PDB entry 4LEV | X-ray diffraction, 1.95 A resolution | chain A

[Chain A]
Name: Cyclic GMP-AMP synthase
Organism: Homo sapiens
Notes: EC 2.7.7.-; fragment: human cGAS catalytic domain
UniProtKB: Q8N884 (CGAS_HUMAN); numbering as in UniProt (aligned over 157-522)
Chain sequence (369 residues; numbered 154 to 522; the number before each row is that of its first residue):
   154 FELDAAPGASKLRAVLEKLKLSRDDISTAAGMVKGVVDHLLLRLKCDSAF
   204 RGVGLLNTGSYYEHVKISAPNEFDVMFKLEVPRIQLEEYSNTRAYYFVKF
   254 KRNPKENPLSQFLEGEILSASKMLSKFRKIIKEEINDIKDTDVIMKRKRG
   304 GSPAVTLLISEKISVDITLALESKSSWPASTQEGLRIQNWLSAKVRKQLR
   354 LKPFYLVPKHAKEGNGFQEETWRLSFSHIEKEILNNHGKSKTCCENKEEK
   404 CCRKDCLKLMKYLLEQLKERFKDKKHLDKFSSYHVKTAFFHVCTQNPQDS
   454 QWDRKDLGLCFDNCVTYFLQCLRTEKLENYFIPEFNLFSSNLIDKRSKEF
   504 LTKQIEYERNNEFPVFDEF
Modified / non-standard residues: Mse185, Mse229, Mse276, Mse298, Mse413 (selenomethionine; parent Met)
Construct notes: expression tag (154-156)
Bound ions: Zn2+: His390, Cys396, Cys397, Cys404
Swiss-Prot annotation at these positions:
  - region: Lys384 to Lys407 (DNA-binding)
  - motif: Leu169 to Leu174 (Nuclear export signal), Asp295 to Ser305 (Nuclear localization signal), Lys299 to Arg302 (KRKR-loop), Lys427 to His429 (KKH-loop)
  - binding site (GTP): Thr211, Asp319, Arg376 to Glu383
  - binding site (ATP): Ser213, Glu225 to Asp227, Ser380 to Glu383, Lys414, Ser435 to Lys439
  - binding site (Mg(2+)): Glu225, Asp227, Asp319
  - binding site (2',3'-cGAMP): Asp227, Asp319, Lys362, Arg376
  - binding site (Zn(2+)): His390, Cys396, Cys397, Cys404
  - site: Asp157, Ala158 (Cleavage), Lys187 (Important for preferential detection of curved long DNA), Leu195 (Important for preferential detection of curved long DNA), Arg255 (Arginine-anchor), Asp319, Ile320 (Cleavage)
  - modified residue: Asp191 (PolyADP-ribosyl aspartic acid), Asn210 (Microbial infection: Deamidated asparagine), Ser213 (Phosphoserine), Tyr215 (Phosphotyrosine), Glu286 (5-glutamyl polyglutamate), Ser305 (Phosphoserine), Glu314 (5-glutamyl glutamate), Lys384 (N6-acetyllysine), Asn389 (Microbial infection: Deamidated asparagine), Lys392 (N6-acetyllysine), Lys394 (N6-acetyllysine), Lys414 (N6-acetyllysine), Ser434 (Phosphoserine), Ser435 (Phosphoserine), Gln451 (Microbial infection: Deamidated glutamine), Gln454 (Microbial infection: Deamidated glutamine), Lys506 (N6-methyllysine)
  - lipidation (S-palmitoyl cysteine): Cys404, Cys405, Cys474
  - cross-link (Glycyl lysine isopeptide (Lys-Gly)): Lys173 (interchain with G-Cter in ubiquitin), Lys231 (interchain with G-Cter in SUMO), Lys285 (interchain with G-Cter in ubiquitin), Lys347 (interchain with G-Cter in SUMO), Lys384 (interchain with G-Cter in SUMO), Lys394 (interchain with G-Cter in SUMO), Lys411 (interchain with G-Cter in ubiquitin), Lys414 (interchain with G-Cter in ubiquitin), Lys427 (interchain with G-Cter in ubiquitin), Lys428 (interchain with G-Cter in ubiquitin), Lys479 (interchain with G-Cter in SUMO)
  - natural variant: Gly303 (G303E: Found in patients with tumors), Lys432 (K432T: Found in patients with uterine endometrioid carcinoma)
  - mutagenesis: Asp157 (D157A: No effect on type I IFN and RSAD2 induction. Highly decreases cleavage by CASP1 and enhances type I IFN and enhances RSAD2 induction upon DNA virus infection ...), Leu169 to Leu174 (Abolished export from the nucleus to the cytosol in response to DNA stimulation), Lys171 to Leu174 (Abolishes DNA-binding but does not affect translocation to the nucleus following treatment with etoposide; when associated with A-407), Lys171 (K171A: No effect on stimulation of interferon production), Leu172 (L172A: Impaired type-I interferon production in response to DNA stimulation), Lys173 (K173A: Strongly reduces enzyme activity and stimulation of interferon production; when associated with A-176. No effect on stimulation of interferon production ...), Leu174 (L174N: Strongly reduces enzyme activity and stimulation of interferon production), Arg176 (R176A: Strongly reduces enzyme activity and stimulation of interferon production; when associated with A-173), Lys187 (K187N: Induces alteration of the DNA-binding surface and leads to increased synthesis of cyclic GMP-AMP (cGAMP); when associated with R-195), Asp191 (D191A: Abolished poly-ADP-ribosylation by PARP1, stimulating interferon production), Leu195 (L195R: Induces alteration of the DNA-binding surface and leads to increased synthesis of cyclic GMP-AMP (cGAMP); when associated with N-187), Asn210 to Tyr214 (Abolishes DNA-binding but does not affect translocation to the nucleus following treatment with etoposide; when associated with A-384), 59 further mutagenesis entries in UniProt
What the authors report for this chain:
  - catalytic residues: Glu225, Asp227, Asp319
  - mutagenesis - E225A, D227A, D319A: abolished catalytic activity
  - Zn2+ coordination: His390, Cys396, Cys397, Cys404
  - self-association interface (contacts with another copy of this molecule); pairs are residue here / residue on that copy: Ala346-Glu398 (backbone contact), Lys347-Glu398 (backbone contact), Asn389, Lys394

[Overview]
His390, Cys396, Cys397 and Cys404 coordinate Zn2+. From UniProt: 10 GTP-binding residues, 14 ATP-binding
residues, 3 Mg2+-binding residues and 4 residues binding 2',3'-cGAMP. From the paper: catalytic residues
Glu225, Asp227 and Asp319; E225A, D227A and D319A abolish catalytic activity.
Chain A is Cyclic GMP-AMP synthase (Homo sapiens); the structure, Structure of human cGAS, was determined by
X-ray diffraction together with 4LEW, 4LEY and 4LEZ from the same study.
